6IQW - chains C and E of the 7 polymer chains in the assembly; structure by electron microscopy, 3.35 A resolution.

== Chain C ==
Molecule: Csm3
Source organism: Thermococcus onnurineus (strain NA1)
UniProt: B6YWC0 (B6YWC0_THEON); residues 1-290 here = UniProt positions 1-290
Amino-acid sequence (290 residues; row label = number of the first residue in the row):
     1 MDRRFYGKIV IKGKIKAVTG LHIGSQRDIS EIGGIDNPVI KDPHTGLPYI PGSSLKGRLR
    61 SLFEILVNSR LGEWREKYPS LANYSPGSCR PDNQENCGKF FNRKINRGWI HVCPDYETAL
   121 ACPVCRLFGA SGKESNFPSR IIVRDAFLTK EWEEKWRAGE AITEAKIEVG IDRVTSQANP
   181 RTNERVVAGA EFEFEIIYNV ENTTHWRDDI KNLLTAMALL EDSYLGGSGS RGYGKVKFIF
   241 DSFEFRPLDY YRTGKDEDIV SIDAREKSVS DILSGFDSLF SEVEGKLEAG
Not modelled in the structure: 1-3, 26-36, 289-290

== Chain E ==
Molecule: Csm4
Source organism: Thermococcus onnurineus (strain NA1)
UniProt: B6YWC1 (B6YWC1_THEON); residue numbers follow UniProt; this construct covers 1-289
Amino-acid sequence (289 residues; row label = number of the first residue in the row):
     1 MPKFIAVKLI PKGPFRDIPR ADTLFGAIGN AISAIHGQSA VEELVDAFVG GARISSAFPY
    61 SGDTYYLPKP LSVEPALEGI LTGLDEEERY TTAKRLRKAK YLDLKNFELA LRLRPFTIPE
   121 EIPYARVDVP RVVLDRVTQD SSIYFWEEIR FREKSGVYFL YSGPREVFDG YIAPAMRFLG
   181 DTGIGGKSTW GAGLFEVEFH EMKIDAPGSE YSVTLSNALP TKTPVLWRLL RKGGWSFGRR
   241 KPRMTFIAEG SIVKNDPGGM ERLELGLSHE VYVYGLTFPL GVELPEGLE
Not modelled in the structure: 1, 181-189, 288-289

== Interface between chain C and chain E ==
Residue-residue contacts - 40 pairs, chain C then chain E:
  F5(C) with A34(E), hydrophobic; F178(E), hydrophobic
  K8(C) with F178(E), hydrogen bond (side chain-backbone); G180(E), hydrogen bond (side chain-backbone)
  K41(C) with V129(E)
  P43(C) with R150(E)
  H44(C) with A125(E); F151(E); R152(E)
  S53(C) with R131(E), hydrogen bond; V132(E); W190(E)
  S61(C) with R136(E)
  I65(C) with R136(E)
  F101(C) with V137(E), hydrophobic
  N106(C) with S141(E); S142(E)
  R107(C) with Q139(E); D140(E), hydrogen bond (backbone-side chain); S141(E), hydrogen bond
  G108(C) with D135(E); D140(E), hydrogen bond (backbone-side chain)
  W109(C) with D135(E), hydrogen bond (backbone-side chain); R136(E)
  I110(C) with L134(E); R136(E)
  N136(C) with G238(E)
  V143(C) with W190(E); G191(E)
  R144(C) with K12(E); L194(E)
  F147(C) with K12(E); R150(E)
  Y250(C) with R177(E)
  Y251(C) with P174(E); R177(E), hydrogen bond (backbone-side chain); F178(E), hydrophobic
  R252(C) with I35(E); H36(E), hydrogen bond
  T253(C) with R177(E)
Interface residues without a listed pair, chain C (32 interface residues in all): R4, S25, G57, E64, R90, H111, I141, I142, I197, L248
Interface residues without a listed pair, chain E (36 interface residues in all): G13, P14, G37, Q38, Y124, P130, T138, L179, F195

== Overview ==
The interface between chain C and chain E involves 32 residues on one side and 36 on the other; the contacts
include 9 hydrogen bonds. Polar pairs include K8(C)-F178(E), K8(C)-G180(E) and S53(C)-R131(E).
Here chain C is Csm3 and chain E is Csm4, both from Thermococcus onnurineus (strain NA1). Entry 6IQW (Cryo-EM
structure of Csm effector complex) was determined by electron microscopy.
